PDB entry 5FT4 | X-ray diffraction, 2.00 A resolution | chains A and B

== Chain A (and B) ==
Molecule: Cysteine desulfurase csda
From: Escherichia coli
Notes: EC 2.8.1.7, 4.4.1.-, 4.4.1.16; chain B of this document is another copy of the same molecule, construct and numbering; everything in this record applies to it too
UniProt: Q46925 (CSDA_ECOLI); residue numbers follow UniProt; this construct covers 1-401
Amino-acid sequence (401 residues; row label = number of the first residue in the row):
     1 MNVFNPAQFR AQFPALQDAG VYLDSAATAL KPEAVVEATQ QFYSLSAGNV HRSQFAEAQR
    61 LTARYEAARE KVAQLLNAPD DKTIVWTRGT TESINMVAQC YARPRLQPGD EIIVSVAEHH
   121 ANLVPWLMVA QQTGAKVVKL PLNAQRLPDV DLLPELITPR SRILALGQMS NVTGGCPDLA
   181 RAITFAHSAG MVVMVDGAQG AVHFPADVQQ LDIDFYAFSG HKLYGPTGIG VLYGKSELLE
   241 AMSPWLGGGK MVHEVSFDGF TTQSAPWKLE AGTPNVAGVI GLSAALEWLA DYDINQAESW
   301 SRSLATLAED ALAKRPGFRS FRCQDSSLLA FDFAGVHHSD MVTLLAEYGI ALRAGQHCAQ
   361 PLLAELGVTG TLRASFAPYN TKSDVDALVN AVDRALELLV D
Disordered / not traced: 1, 401
Covalent attachments: pyridoxal phosphate (PLP) linked to Lys222
Residues lining bound ligands: pyridoxal phosphate (PLP): Gly89, Thr90, Thr91, His119, Ala121, Met169, Asn171, Asp196, Ala198, Gln199, Ser219, His221
Swiss-Prot annotation at these positions:
  - active site: Cys358 (Cysteine persulfide intermediate)
  - modified residue: Lys222 (N6-(pyridoxal phosphate)lysine)
  - mutagenesis: Cys100 (C100A: No loss of activity), Cys176 (C176A: No loss of activity), Cys323 (C323A: No loss of activity), Cys358 (C358A: Loss of cysteine desulfurization)

== Interface between chain A and chain B ==
Contacting residue pairs - 145 pairs, chain A then chain B:
  Pro14(A) - Ser44(B)
  Ala15(A) - Ser44(B)  hydrogen bond (backbone-backbone)
  Ala15(A) - Leu45(B)
  Ala15(A) - Ser46(B)
  Gln17(A) - Arg52(B)  hydrogen bond (backbone-side chain)
  Asp18(A) - Leu45(B)
  Asp18(A) - His51(B)  salt bridge
  Asp18(A) - Arg52(B)  hydrogen bond (backbone-backbone)
  Asp18(A) - Ser53(B)  hydrogen bond (side chain-backbone)
  Asp18(A) - Gln54(B)  hydrogen bond (side chain-backbone)
  Ala19(A) - Ser46(B)
  Ala19(A) - Val50(B)
  Gly20(A) - Arg52(B)
  Tyr22(A) - Ser46(B)
  Lys31(A) - Tyr43(B)
  Val36(A) - Gln40(B)
  Val36(A) - Tyr43(B)
  Val36(A) - Ser44(B)
  Thr39(A) - Thr39(B)
  Gln40(A) - Val36(B)
  Gln40(A) - Gln40(B)
  Tyr43(A) - Lys31(B)
  Tyr43(A) - Val36(B)
  Tyr43(A) - Pro226(B)
  Tyr43(A) - Thr227(B)  hydrogen bond (side chain-backbone)
  Ser44(A) - Pro14(B)
  Ser44(A) - Ala15(B)
  Ser44(A) - Val36(B)
  Leu45(A) - Ala15(B)
  Leu45(A) - Asp18(B)
  Ser46(A) - Ala15(B)
  Ser46(A) - Ala19(B)
  Ser46(A) - Tyr22(B)
  Ser46(A) - Leu30(B)
  Asn49(A) - Val342(B)
  Asn49(A) - Ala346(B)
  Asn49(A) - Ala351(B)
  Asn49(A) - Leu352(B)
  Val50(A) - Asp18(B)
  Val50(A) - Ala19(B)
  Val50(A) - Ala346(B)
  Val50(A) - Gly349(B)
  Val50(A) - Ile350(B)
  Val50(A) - Ala351(B)
  His51(A) - Asp18(B)  salt bridge
  Arg52(A) - Gln17(B)
  Arg52(A) - Asp18(B)  hydrogen bond (backbone-backbone)
  Arg52(A) - Gly20(B)
  Arg52(A) - Glu347(B)
  Arg52(A) - Tyr348(B)
  Arg52(A) - Gly349(B)
  Ser53(A) - Asp18(B)  hydrogen bond (backbone-side chain)
  Gln54(A) - Asp18(B)  hydrogen bond (backbone-side chain)
  Arg88(A) - Leu246(B)
  Arg88(A) - Ala271(B)  hydrogen bond (side chain-backbone)
  Arg88(A) - Thr273(B)
  Thr91(A) - Gly247(B)
  Thr91(A) - Ala271(B)
  Thr91(A) - Gly272(B)
  Glu92(A) - Leu246(B)
  Asn95(A) - Leu246(B)
  Asn95(A) - Gly247(B)  hydrogen bond (side chain-backbone)
  Arg103(A) - Arg103(B)
  Val114(A) - Phe257(B)
  Ser115(A) - Phe257(B)
  Val116(A) - Phe257(B)  hydrophobic
  His120(A) - Gly248(B)
  His120(A) - Gly249(B)
  His120(A) - Val252(B)
  His120(A) - Val255(B)
  Leu123(A) - Val255(B)  hydrophobic
  Val124(A) - Gly247(B)
  Val124(A) - Gly248(B)
  Val124(A) - Val252(B)  hydrophobic
  Pro125(A) - Gly247(B)
  Leu127(A) - Ser256(B)
  Leu127(A) - Phe257(B)
  Met128(A) - Trp245(B)
  Met128(A) - Gly247(B)
  Met128(A) - Phe260(B)  hydrophobic
  Val137(A) - Phe257(B)  hydrophobic
  Lys139(A) - Phe257(B)
  His221(A) - Thr273(B)  hydrogen bond
  Pro226(A) - Tyr43(B)
  Thr227(A) - Tyr43(B)  hydrogen bond (backbone-side chain)
  Thr227(A) - Asn275(B)  hydrogen bond
  Thr227(A) - Val276(B)
  Thr227(A) - Ala277(B)  hydrogen bond (side chain-backbone)
  Gly228(A) - Asn275(B)
  Pro244(A) - Met128(B)  hydrophobic
  Trp245(A) - Leu246(B)  hydrophobic
  Leu246(A) - Arg88(B)
  Leu246(A) - Glu92(B)
  Leu246(A) - Asn95(B)
  Leu246(A) - Trp245(B)  hydrophobic
  Gly247(A) - Thr91(B)
  Gly247(A) - Asn95(B)  hydrogen bond (backbone-side chain)
  Gly247(A) - Val124(B)
  Gly247(A) - Pro125(B)
  Gly247(A) - Met128(B)
  Gly248(A) - His120(B)
  Gly248(A) - Ala121(B)
  Gly248(A) - Val124(B)
  Gly249(A) - His120(B)
  Gly249(A) - Cys358(B)
  Lys250(A) - Cys358(B)
  Met251(A) - Met128(B)  hydrophobic
  Val252(A) - His120(B)
  Val252(A) - Val124(B)  hydrophobic
  His253(A) - Gln360(B)  hydrogen bond (backbone-side chain)
  Glu254(A) - Gln360(B)
  Val255(A) - His120(B)
  Val255(A) - Leu123(B)  hydrophobic
  Val255(A) - Gln360(B)  hydrogen bond (backbone-side chain)
  Ser256(A) - Leu127(B)
  Phe257(A) - Val114(B)
  Phe257(A) - Ser115(B)
  Phe257(A) - Val137(B)  hydrophobic
  Phe257(A) - Lys139(B)
  Phe257(A) - Pro361(B)  hydrophobic
  Phe260(A) - Met128(B)  hydrophobic
  Ala271(A) - Arg88(B)  hydrogen bond (backbone-side chain)
  Ala271(A) - Thr91(B)
  Gly272(A) - Thr91(B)
  Thr273(A) - Arg88(B)
  Thr273(A) - His221(B)  hydrogen bond
  Asn275(A) - Thr227(B)  hydrogen bond
  Asn275(A) - Gly228(B)
  Val276(A) - Thr227(B)
  Ala277(A) - Thr227(B)  hydrogen bond (backbone-side chain)
  Val342(A) - Asn49(B)
  Ala346(A) - Asn49(B)
  Ala346(A) - Val50(B)
  Gly349(A) - Val50(B)
  Ile350(A) - Asn49(B)
  Ile350(A) - Val50(B)
  Ala351(A) - Asn49(B)
  Ala351(A) - Val50(B)
  Leu352(A) - Asn49(B)  hydrogen bond (backbone-side chain)
  Cys358(A) - Gly249(B)
  Cys358(A) - Lys250(B)
  Gln360(A) - His253(B)  hydrogen bond (side chain-backbone)
  Gln360(A) - Glu254(B)
  Gln360(A) - Val255(B)  hydrogen bond (side chain-backbone)
  Pro361(A) - Phe257(B)  hydrophobic
Interface residues without a listed pair, chain A (83 interface residues in all): Leu16, Val21, Leu30, Phe42, Ala47, Gly48, Phe55, Ala121, Gln131, Gly259, Pro274, Gly278
Interface residues without a listed pair, chain B (82 interface residues in all): Thr28, Phe42, Gly48, Val116, His119, Gln131, Pro244, Asp258, Gly259, Pro274

== Summary ==
Chain A and chain B form an interface of 83 and 82 residues respectively, with 25 hydrogen bonds and 2 salt
bridges. Polar contacts include Asp18(A)-His51(B), Gln17(A)-Arg52(B) and Asp18(A)-Ser53(B). Covalently linked
pyridoxal phosphate: at Lys222(A).
Both chains are Cysteine desulfurase csda (Escherichia coli). Entry 5FT4 (Crystal structure of the cysteine
desulfurase CsdA from Escherichia coli at 1.996 Angstroem resolution) was determined by X-ray diffraction,
deposited together with 5FT5, 5FT6 and 5FT8.
